6DKS - chains B and C of the 8 polymer chains in the assembly; structure by X-ray diffraction, 2.78 A resolution.

[Chain B]
Molecule: 15-nt DNA strand
Sequence (15 nucleotides; each row starts with the number of its first residue):
     1 TTACTGTGGG AAAGA

[Chain C]
Name: Recombining binding protein suppressor of hairless
Organism: Mus musculus
UniProtKB: P31266 (SUH_MOUSE); numbering as in UniProt (aligned over 53-474)
Amino-acid sequence (422 residues; row label = number of the first residue in the row):
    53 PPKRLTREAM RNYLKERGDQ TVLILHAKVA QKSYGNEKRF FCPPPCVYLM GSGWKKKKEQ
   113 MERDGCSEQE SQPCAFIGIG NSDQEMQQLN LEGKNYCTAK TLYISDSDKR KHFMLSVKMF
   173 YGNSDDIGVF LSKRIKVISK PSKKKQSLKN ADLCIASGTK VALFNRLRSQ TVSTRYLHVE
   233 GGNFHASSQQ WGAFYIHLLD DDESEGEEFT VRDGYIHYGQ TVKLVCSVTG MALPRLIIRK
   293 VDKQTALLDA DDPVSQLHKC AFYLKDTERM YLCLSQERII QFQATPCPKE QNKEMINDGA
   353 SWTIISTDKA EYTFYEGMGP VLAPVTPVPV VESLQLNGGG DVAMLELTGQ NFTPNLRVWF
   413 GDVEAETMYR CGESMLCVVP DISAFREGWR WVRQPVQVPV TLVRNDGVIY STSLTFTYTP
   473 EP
Disordered / not traced: 197-199, 340-341
Reported in the primary citation:
  - mutagenesis - F261A/L388A: abolished signaling in response to repression of Hes1 and Hey1

[Chain B / chain C interface]
Pairs across the interface (12; chain B residue first):
  DG6(B) - Lys90(C)  sugar contact
  DG6(B) - Phe92(C)  sugar contact
  DG6(B) - Arg220(C)  base contact
  DT7(B) - Glu89(C)  base contact
  DT7(B) - Lys90(C)  phosphate contact
  DT7(B) - Arg91(C)  phosphate contact
  DT7(B) - Phe92(C)  hydrogen bond to the phosphate
  DT7(B) - Arg218(C)  salt bridge to the phosphate
  DT7(B) - Arg220(C)  hydrogen bond to the base
  DG8(B) - Arg91(C)  hydrogen bond to the base
  DG8(B) - Arg218(C)  salt bridge to the phosphate
  DG8(B) - Arg220(C)  hydrogen bond to the sugar
Also at the interface, not in a pair above, chain B (4 interface residues in all): DG9
Also at the interface, not in a pair above, chain C (9 interface residues in all): Gln83, Phe216, Lys295

[In short]
The interface between chain B and chain C involves 4 residues on one side and 9 on the other; the contacts
include 4 hydrogen bonds and 2 salt bridges. Among the polar pairs are DT7(B)-Arg220(C), DG8(B)-Arg91(C) and
DG8(B)-Arg220(C). The paper reports that F261A/L388A of chain C abolish signaling in response to repression of
Hes1 and Hey1.
Here chain B is a 15-nt DNA strand and chain C is Recombining binding protein suppressor of hairless (Mus
musculus). Entry 6DKS (Structure of the Rbpj-SHARP-DNA Repressor Complex) was determined by X-ray diffraction.
